Entry 3H1H (X-ray diffraction, 3.16 A resolution); this record covers chains C and D of the 20 polymer chains in the assembly.

== Chain C ==
Molecule: Cytochrome b
Source organism: Gallus gallus
Notes: EC 1.10.2.2
UniProt: P18946 (CYB_CHICK); numbering as in UniProt (aligned over 1-380)
Chain sequence (380 residues; numbered 1 to 380; the number before each row is that of its first residue):
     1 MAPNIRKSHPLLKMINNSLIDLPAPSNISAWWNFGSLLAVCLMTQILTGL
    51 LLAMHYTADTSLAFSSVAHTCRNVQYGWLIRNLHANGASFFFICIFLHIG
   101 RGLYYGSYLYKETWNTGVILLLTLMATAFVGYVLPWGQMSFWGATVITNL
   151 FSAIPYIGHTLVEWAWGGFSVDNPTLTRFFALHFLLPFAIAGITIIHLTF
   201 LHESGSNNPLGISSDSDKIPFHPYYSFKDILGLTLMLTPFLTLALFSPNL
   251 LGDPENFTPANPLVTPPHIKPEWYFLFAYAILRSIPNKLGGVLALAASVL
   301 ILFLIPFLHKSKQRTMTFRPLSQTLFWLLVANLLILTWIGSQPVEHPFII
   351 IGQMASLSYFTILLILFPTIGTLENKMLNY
UniProt features mapped onto this chain:
  - binding site (heme b): H84, H98, H183, H197
  - binding site (a ubiquinone): H202
Bound ions: heme Fe site 1: H84, H183; heme Fe site 2: H98, H197
Residues lining bound ligands:
  - heme (HEM), molecule 1: W32, F34, G35, S36, L38, A39, I95, H98, I99, R101, S107, Y108, Y110, T113, W114, G117, V118, L120, L121, I190, T194, H197, L198, L201, S206, N207
  - heme (HEM), molecule 2: L42, Q45, I46, G49, L50, L52, A53, Y56, V67, R81, H84, A85, A88, L124, T127, A128, G131, Y132, L134, P135, F180, H183, F184, P187, F188, I190, Y274
  - UQ (Coenzyme Q10, (2Z,6E,10Z,14E,18E,22E,26Z)-isomer): S18, L19, L22, P23, A24, I28, S36, A39, L198, L201, H202, S206, F221, Y225, D229

== Chain D ==
Molecule: Cytochrome C1, heme protein, mitochondrial
Source organism: Gallus gallus
Notes: EC 1.10.2.2
Chain sequence (241 residues; numbered 1 to 241; the number before each row is that of its first residue):
     1 GELELHPPAFPWSHGGPLSALDHSSVRRGFQVYKQVCSACHSMDYVAFRN
    51 LIGVTHTEAEAKALAEEVEVQDGPDENGELFMRPGKISDYFPKPYPNPEA
   101 ARAANNGALPPDLSYIVNARHGGEDYVFSLLTGYCDPPAGVVVREGLHYN
   151 PYFPGQAIGMAPPIYNEILEYDDGTPATMSQIAKDVCTFLRWAAEPEHDQ
   201 RKRMGLKMLLISALLTSLLYYMKRHKWSVLKSRKMAYRPPK
Bound ions: heme c Fe: H41, M160
Residues lining bound ligands: heme c (HEC): V32, V36, C37, A39, C40, H41, N105, A108, L109, P110, P111, L113, I116, R120, Y126, V127, L130, L131, F153, I158, G159, M160, P163, I164, V186

== How chain C and chain D interact ==
Contacting residue pairs (53; chain C residue first):
  S26(C) - W227(D)
  F64(C) - Y45(D)
  S65(C) - Y45(D)
  A68(C) - Y45(D)  hydrophobic
  A68(C) - Y115(D)
  R72(C) - Y45(D)
  R72(C) - S114(D)
  R72(C) - Y115(D)  hydrogen bond
  R72(C) - A193(D)  hydrogen bond (side chain-backbone)
  R72(C) - P196(D)
  N73(C) - R49(D)
  Y76(C) - Q200(D)
  W78(C) - E197(D)
  W78(C) - Q200(D)  hydrogen bond
  W78(C) - R201(D)
  W78(C) - M204(D)  hydrophobic
  L79(C) - M204(D)  hydrophobic
  D217(C) - R233(D)  salt bridge
  I219(C) - W227(D)  hydrophobic
  I219(C) - L230(D)  hydrophobic
  Y224(C) - W227(D)  hydrogen bond (backbone-side chain)
  Y224(C) - V229(D)
  Y224(C) - L230(D)  hydrophobic
  Y225(C) - W227(D)
  F227(C) - M222(D)  hydrophobic
  F227(C) - K226(D)
  K228(C) - K223(D)
  I230(C) - L219(D)  hydrophobic
  L231(C) - Y220(D)  hydrophobic
  L231(C) - K223(D)
  T234(C) - T216(D)
  T234(C) - L219(D)
  L235(C) - T216(D)
  T238(C) - S212(D)  hydrogen bond
  L241(C) - M208(D)
  T242(C) - M208(D)
  T242(C) - L209(D)
  L245(C) - R201(D)  hydrogen bond (backbone-side chain)
  L245(C) - G205(D)
  F246(C) - P17(D)
  F246(C) - L18(D)  hydrophobic
  F246(C) - R201(D)  hydrogen bond (backbone-side chain)
  F246(C) - G205(D)
  F246(C) - L206(D)
  F246(C) - L209(D)  hydrophobic
  P248(C) - R201(D)
  P254(C) - N118(D)
  P254(C) - A119(D)
  P254(C) - H121(D)
  F257(C) - Y115(D)  hydrophobic
  F257(C) - N118(D)
  F257(C) - A119(D)  hydrophobic
  E345(C) - G1(D)  hydrogen bond (side chain-backbone)
Interface residues without a listed pair, chain C (31 interface residues in all): P223, N249, T258
Interface residues without a listed pair, chain D (36 interface residues in all): V46, R120, A194, E195, K202

== Overview ==
31 residues of chain C and 36 residues of chain D are in contact, with 8 hydrogen bonds and 1 salt bridge.
Polar contacts include D217(C)-R233(D), R72(C)-Y115(D) and R72(C)-A193(D). Ligands of chain C: heme and
compound UQ. Bound to chain D: heme c.
Here chain C is Cytochrome b and chain D is Cytochrome C1, heme protein, mitochondrial, both from Gallus
gallus. Entry 3H1H (Cytochrome bc1 complex from chicken) was determined by X-ray diffraction, deposited
together with 3H1I and 3H1J.
